PDB entry 7C9Z | electron microscopy, 3.60 A resolution | chains A and D of the 4 polymer chains in the assembly

== Chain A ==
Protein: VP1
From: Coxsackievirus B1
UniProt: P08291 (POLG_CXB1J); residues 1-278 here correspond to UniProt positions 571-848 (UniProt number = residue number + 570)
Amino-acid sequence (278 residues; numbered 1 to 278; the number before each row is that of its first residue):
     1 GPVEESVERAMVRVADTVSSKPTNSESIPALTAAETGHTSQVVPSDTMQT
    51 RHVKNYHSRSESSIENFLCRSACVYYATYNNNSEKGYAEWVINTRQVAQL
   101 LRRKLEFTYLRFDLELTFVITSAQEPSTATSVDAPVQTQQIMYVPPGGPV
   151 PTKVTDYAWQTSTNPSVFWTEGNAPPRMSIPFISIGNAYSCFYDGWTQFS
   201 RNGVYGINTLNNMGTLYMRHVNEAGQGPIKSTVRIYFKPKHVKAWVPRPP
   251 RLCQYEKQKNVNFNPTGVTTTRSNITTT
Not modelled in the structure: 1-12

== Chain D ==
Protein: VP4
From: Coxsackievirus B1
UniProt: Q8QWF8 (Q8QWF8_9ENTO); numbering as in UniProt (aligned over 2-69)
Amino-acid sequence (68 residues; each row starts with the number of its first residue):
     2 GAQVSTQKTGAHETGLNASGNSIIHYTNINYYKDAASNSANRQDFTQDPG
    52 KFTEPVKDIMIKSMPALN
Not modelled in the structure: 13-24

== Interface between chain A and chain D ==
Contacting residue pairs (31; chain A residue first):
  Ser-27(A) with Ser-64(D)
  Ile-28(A) with Lys-63(D)
  Pro-29(A) with Lys-63(D)
  Thr-32(A) with Ala-67(D)
  Ala-33(A) with Ala-67(D)
  Thr-36(A) with Val-57(D); Met-61(D)
  Gly-37(A) with Pro-56(D)
  His-38(A) with Glu-55(D); Met-61(D)
  Thr-39(A) with Thr-54(D)
  Gln-41(A) with Thr-54(D), hydrogen bond; Lys-63(D)
  Asp-46(A) with Lys-63(D), salt bridge
  Ser-58(A) with Lys-9(D)
  Arg-59(A) with Gln-48(D)
  Ser-60(A) with Phe-46(D)
  Glu-65(A) with Ala-41(D); Asn-42(D); Arg-43(D)
  Asn-66(A) with Arg-43(D), hydrogen bond
  Cys-69(A) with Arg-43(D), hydrogen bond
  Asp-113(A) with Ala-37(D)
  Ser-179(A) with Ala-37(D), hydrogen bond (side chain-backbone)
  Lys-240(A) with Ala-37(D), hydrogen bond (side chain-backbone); Asn-39(D); Ala-41(D)
  His-241(A) with Ala-36(D); Ser-40(D), hydrogen bond (side chain-backbone); Ala-41(D)
  Pro-247(A) with Phe-53(D)
Interface residues without a listed pair, chain A (24 interface residues in all): Ile-180, Pro-181
Interface residues without a listed pair, chain D (21 interface residues in all): Ser-38, Leu-68

== Summary ==
The interface between chain A and chain D involves 24 residues on one side and 21 on the other; the contacts
include 6 hydrogen bonds and 1 salt bridge. Among the polar pairs are Asp-46(A)/Lys-63(D), Gln-41(A)/Thr-54(D)
and Asn-66(A)/Arg-43(D).
Here chain A is VP1 and chain D is VP4, both from Coxsackievirus B1. Entry 7C9Z (Coxsackievirus B1 F-particle)
was determined by electron microscopy (same publication as 7C9S, 7C9T, 7C9U, 7C9V, 7C9W, 7C9X and 7C9Y).
